Entry 7MFJ (X-ray diffraction, 2.35 A resolution); this record covers chains AAA and BBB.

[Chain AAA (and BBB)]
Name: Beta-cyanoalanine synthase
Source organism: Tetranychus urticae
Notes: chain BBB of this document is another copy of the same molecule, construct and numbering; everything in this record applies to it too
Reference sequence: T1KF23 (T1KF23_TETUR); numbering as in UniProt (aligned over 1-320)
Sequence (321 residues; numbered 0 to 320; the number before each row is that of its first residue; numbering starts at 0):
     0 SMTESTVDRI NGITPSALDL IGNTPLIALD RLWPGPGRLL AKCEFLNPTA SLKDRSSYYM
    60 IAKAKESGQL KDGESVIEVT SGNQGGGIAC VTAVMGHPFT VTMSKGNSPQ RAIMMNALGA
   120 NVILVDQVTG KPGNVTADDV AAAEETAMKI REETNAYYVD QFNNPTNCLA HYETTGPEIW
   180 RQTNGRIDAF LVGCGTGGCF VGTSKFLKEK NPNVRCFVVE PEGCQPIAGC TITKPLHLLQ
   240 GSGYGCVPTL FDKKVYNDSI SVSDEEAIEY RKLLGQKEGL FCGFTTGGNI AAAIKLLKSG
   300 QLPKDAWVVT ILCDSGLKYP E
Unresolved in the structure: 222-254 (chain BBB: 319-320)
Differences from the reference sequence: expression tag (0)
Covalently attached groups: pyridoxal phosphate (PLP) linked to Lys52
Residues lining bound ligands: pyridoxal phosphate (PLP): Leu51, Asn82, His170, Gly192, Cys193, Gly194, Thr195, Gly196, Gly197, Cys198, Thr284, Cys312, Asp313, Tyr318

[How chain AAA and chain BBB interact]
Residue-residue contacts - 87 pairs, chain AAA then chain BBB:
  Arg8(AAA) with Pro24(BBB); Gln181(BBB), hydrogen bond (backbone-side chain)
  Ile9(AAA) with Gln181(BBB), hydrogen bond (backbone-side chain)
  Asn10(AAA) with Arg180(BBB); Gln181(BBB)
  Gly11(AAA) with Gln181(BBB)
  Ile12(AAA) with Leu25(BBB); Arg37(BBB); Gln181(BBB); Trp306(BBB), hydrophobic
  Thr13(AAA) with Pro24(BBB); Leu25(BBB), hydrogen bond (backbone-backbone); Ile26(BBB); Ala27(BBB), hydrogen bond (backbone-backbone)
  Pro14(AAA) with Ala27(BBB); Arg30(BBB), hydrogen bond (backbone-side chain)
  Ser15(AAA) with Ile26(BBB); Arg30(BBB)
  Ala16(AAA) with Ile26(BBB); Glu277(BBB); Leu279(BBB), hydrophobic
  Leu19(AAA) with Pro24(BBB), hydrophobic
  Asn22(AAA) with Ile9(BBB)
  Pro24(AAA) with Arg8(BBB); Thr13(BBB); Leu19(BBB), hydrophobic
  Leu25(AAA) with Ile12(BBB); Thr13(BBB), hydrogen bond (backbone-backbone)
  Ile26(AAA) with Thr13(BBB); Ser15(BBB); Ala16(BBB)
  Ala27(AAA) with Thr13(BBB), hydrogen bond (backbone-backbone); Pro14(BBB)
  Arg30(AAA) with Pro14(BBB), hydrogen bond (side chain-backbone); Ser15(BBB); Val93(BBB)
  Leu45(AAA) with Leu45(BBB)
  Cys89(AAA) with Gly278(BBB)
  Ala92(AAA) with Gly274(BBB); Gln275(BBB); Lys276(BBB); Gly278(BBB)
  Val93(AAA) with Arg30(BBB); Glu277(BBB)
  Ile112(AAA) with Phe280(BBB), hydrophobic
  Met113(AAA) with Phe280(BBB), hydrophobic; Leu316(BBB), hydrophobic
  Ala116(AAA) with Lys271(BBB); Gly274(BBB); Gln275(BBB); Phe280(BBB), hydrophobic
  Leu117(AAA) with Gly274(BBB); Gly278(BBB); Leu279(BBB); Phe280(BBB)
  Gly118(AAA) with Gln275(BBB)
  Arg180(AAA) with Asn10(BBB), hydrogen bond
  Gln181(AAA) with Arg8(BBB), hydrogen bond (side chain-backbone); Ile9(BBB), hydrogen bond (side chain-backbone); Asn10(BBB); Gly11(BBB); Ile12(BBB)
  Lys271(AAA) with Asn115(BBB); Ala116(BBB)
  Gly274(AAA) with Ala92(BBB); Ala116(BBB); Leu117(BBB)
  Gln275(AAA) with Ala92(BBB); Ala116(BBB)
  Lys276(AAA) with Ala92(BBB)
  Glu277(AAA) with Ala16(BBB); Val93(BBB)
  Gly278(AAA) with Cys89(BBB), hydrogen bond (backbone-side chain); Ala92(BBB); Leu117(BBB)
  Leu279(AAA) with Ala16(BBB), hydrophobic; Leu117(BBB)
  Phe280(AAA) with Ile112(BBB), hydrophobic; Met113(BBB), hydrophobic; Ala116(BBB), hydrophobic; Leu117(BBB)
  Trp306(AAA) with Ile12(BBB), hydrophobic
  Leu316(AAA) with Met113(BBB), hydrophobic; Leu316(BBB), hydrophobic; Lys317(BBB)
  Lys317(AAA) with Leu316(BBB)
  Glu320(AAA) with Ile112(BBB)
Interface residues without a listed pair, chain AAA (49 interface residues in all): Thr23, Asp29, Arg37, Leu39, Cys42, Phe44, Asn46, Pro47, Ala49, Thr182
Interface residues without a listed pair, chain BBB (47 interface residues in all): Asn22, Thr23, Leu39, Cys42, Phe44, Asn46, Pro47, Ala49, Gly118

[Overview]
49 residues of chain AAA and 47 residues of chain BBB are in contact, with 12 hydrogen bonds. Among the polar
pairs are Arg8(AAA)-Gln181(BBB), Ile9(AAA)-Gln181(BBB) and Pro14(AAA)-Arg30(BBB). Pyridoxal phosphate is
covalently linked to Lys52(AAA).
Chain AAA and chain BBB are both Beta-cyanoalanine synthase (Tetranychus urticae); the structure, Structural
Characterization of Beta Cyanoalanine Synthase from Tetranychus Urticae, was determined by X-ray diffraction,
deposited together with 6XO2.
